2V1P - chain A; structure by X-ray diffraction, 1.90 A resolution.

Chain A:
Protein: Trypthopanase
Source organism: Escherichia coli
Notes: EC 4.1.99.1
Reference sequence: P0A853 (TNAA_ECOLI); numbering as in UniProt (aligned over 5-471)
Sequence (467 residues; each row starts with the number of its first residue):
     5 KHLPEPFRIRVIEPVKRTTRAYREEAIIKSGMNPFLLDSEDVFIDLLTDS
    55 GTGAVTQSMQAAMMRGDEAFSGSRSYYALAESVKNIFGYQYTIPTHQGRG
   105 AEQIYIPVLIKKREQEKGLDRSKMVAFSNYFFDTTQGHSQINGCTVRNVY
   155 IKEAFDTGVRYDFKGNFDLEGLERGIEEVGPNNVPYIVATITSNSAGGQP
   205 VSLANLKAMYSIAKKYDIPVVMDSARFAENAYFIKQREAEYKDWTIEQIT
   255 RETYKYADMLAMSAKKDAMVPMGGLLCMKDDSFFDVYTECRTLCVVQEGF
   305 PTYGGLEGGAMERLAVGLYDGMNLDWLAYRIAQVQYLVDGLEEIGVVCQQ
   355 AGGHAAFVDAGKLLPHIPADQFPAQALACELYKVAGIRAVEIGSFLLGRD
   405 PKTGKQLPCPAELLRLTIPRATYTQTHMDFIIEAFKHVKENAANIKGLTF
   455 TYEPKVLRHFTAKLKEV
Modified positions: Cys-298 (s,s-(2-hydroxyethyl)thiocysteine; CME); Cys-352 (s,s-(2-hydroxyethyl)thiocysteine; CME)
Differences from the reference sequence: engineered mutation Phe-74 (Tyr in P0A853)
Reported in the primary citation:
  - mutagenesis - C298S, W330F: decreased catalytic activity on incubation at 2 degC
  - mutagenesis - C298S: decreased stability in response to cold inactivation
  - conformationally variable residues (loop rearrangement): Arg-295 to Leu-310
  - mutagenesis - C298S, W330F: decreased stability in response to upon cooling

Summary:
From the paper: C298S and W330F reduce catalytic activity on incubation at 2 degC; conformational variability
at Arg-295.
Chain A is Trypthopanase (Escherichia coli); the structure, Crystal Structure of the apo form of Y74F mutant
E. coli tryptophanase, was determined by X-ray diffraction (same publication as 2V0Y).
